5DMV - chains C and D; structure by X-ray diffraction, 2.50 A resolution.

Chain C:
Protein: Serine/threonine-protein kinase PLK1
Source organism: Mus musculus
Notes: EC 2.7.11.21
UniProt: Q07832 (PLK1_MOUSE); residue numbers follow UniProt; this construct covers 367-603
Sequence (237 residues; row label = number of the first residue in the row):
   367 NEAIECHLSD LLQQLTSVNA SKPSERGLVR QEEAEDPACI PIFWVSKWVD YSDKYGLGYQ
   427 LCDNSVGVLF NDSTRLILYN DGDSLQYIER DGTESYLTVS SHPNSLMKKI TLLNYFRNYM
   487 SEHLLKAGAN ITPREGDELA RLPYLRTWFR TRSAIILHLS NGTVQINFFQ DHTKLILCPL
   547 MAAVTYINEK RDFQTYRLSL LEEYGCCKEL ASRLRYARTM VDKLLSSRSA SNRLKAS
Unresolved in the structure: 367-371, 602-603
Swiss-Prot annotation at these positions:
  - region: Ala-493 to Arg-507 (Linker), His-538 to Lys-540 (Important for interaction with phosphorylated proteins)
  - modified residue: Ser-375 (Phosphoserine), Ser-450 (Phosphoserine), Thr-498 (Phosphothreonine)
  - cross-link: Lys-492 (Glycyl lysine isopeptide (Lys-Gly) (interchain with G-Cter in ubiquitin))
  - mutagenesis: His-538 (H538A: Abolishes interaction with NEDD9; when associated with M-540), Lys-540 (K540M: Abolishes interaction with NEDD9; when associated with A-538)
Metal / ion sites: Ni2+ site 1 near His-468 (its only coordinating residue here); Ni2+ site 2 near His-489 (its only coordinating residue here); Ni2+ site 3 near His-538 (its only coordinating residue here)

Chain D:
Protein: F-box only protein 43
Notes: fragment: Emi2 peptide
UniProt: Q8CDI2 (FBX43_MOUSE); residues 146-177 here = UniProt positions 146-177
Sequence (32 residues; row label = number of the first residue in the row):
   146 SPLVTSTIKT EDVVSNSQNS RLHFSQHKTS TI
Unresolved in the structure: 146-147, 156, 160-177
Modified / non-standard residues: Thr-152 (phosphothreonine; TPO); Thr-176 (phosphothreonine; TPO)
Swiss-Prot annotation at these positions:
  - modified residue: Thr-176 (Phosphothreonine)
What the authors report for this chain:
  - post-translational modification sites: Thr-152
  - mutagenesis - T152A, F169A, T176A: increased stability

How chain C and chain D interact:
Residue-residue contacts (31):
  Lys-413(C) / Ser-151(D)
  Lys-413(C) / Asp-157(D)  hydrogen bond (side chain-backbone)
  Trp-414(C) / Leu-148(D)
  Trp-414(C) / Val-149(D)
  Trp-414(C) / Thr-150(D)
  Trp-414(C) / Ser-151(D)  hydrogen bond (backbone-backbone)
  Val-415(C) / Val-149(D)
  Asp-416(C) / Val-149(D)  hydrogen bond (backbone-backbone)
  Gln-426(C) / Asp-157(D)
  Gln-426(C) / Val-159(D)  hydrogen bond (side chain-backbone)
  Asn-430(C) / Val-158(D)  hydrogen bond (side chain-backbone)
  Asn-430(C) / Val-159(D)
  Tyr-485(C) / Thr-150(D)
  Ser-487(C) / Thr-155(D)
  His-489(C) / Ile-153(D)
  His-489(C) / Lys-154(D)  hydrogen bond (backbone-backbone)
  His-489(C) / Thr-155(D)
  Leu-490(C) / Thr-150(D)
  Leu-490(C) / Ser-151(D)
  Leu-490(C) / Thr-152(D)
  Leu-490(C) / Lys-154(D)
  Leu-490(C) / Thr-155(D)
  Leu-491(C) / Thr-152(D)  hydrogen bond (backbone-backbone)
  Leu-491(C) / Ile-153(D)
  Leu-491(C) / Lys-154(D)
  Lys-492(C) / Asp-157(D)
  Lys-492(C) / Val-158(D)
  Ala-495(C) / Asp-157(D)
  Arg-516(C) / Leu-148(D)  hydrogen bond (side chain-backbone)
  His-538(C) / Thr-152(D)
  Lys-540(C) / Thr-152(D)
Interface residues without a listed pair, chain C (20 interface residues in all): Arg-483, Glu-488, Asn-533, Phe-535
Interface features reported in the paper:
  - interface residues, chain D: Asp-157(D), Val-158(D), Val-159(D)

In short:
The interface between chain C and chain D involves 20 residues on one side and 11 on the other; the contacts
include 8 hydrogen bonds. Among the polar pairs are Lys-413(C)/Asp-157(D), Gln-426(C)/Val-159(D) and
Asn-430(C)/Val-158(D). The paper reports that T152A, F169A and T176A of chain D increase stability; interface
residues Asp-157(D), Val-158(D) and Val-159(D).
Chain C is Serine/threonine-protein kinase PLK1 (Mus musculus) and chain D is F-box only protein 43; the
structure, Polo-box domain of Mouse Polo-like kinase 1 complexed with Emi2 (146-177), was determined by X-ray
diffraction, deposited together with 5DNJ and 5DMS.
